Entry 7UWB (electron microscopy, 3.90 A resolution); this record covers chains E and F of the 31 polymer chains in the assembly.

== Chain E ==
Molecule: V-type proton ATPase catalytic subunit A
From: Citrus limon
Notes: EC 7.1.2.2
UniProt: Q9SM09 (VATA_CITUN); residues 1-623 here = UniProt positions 1-623
Amino-acid sequence (623 residues; row label = number of the first residue in the row):
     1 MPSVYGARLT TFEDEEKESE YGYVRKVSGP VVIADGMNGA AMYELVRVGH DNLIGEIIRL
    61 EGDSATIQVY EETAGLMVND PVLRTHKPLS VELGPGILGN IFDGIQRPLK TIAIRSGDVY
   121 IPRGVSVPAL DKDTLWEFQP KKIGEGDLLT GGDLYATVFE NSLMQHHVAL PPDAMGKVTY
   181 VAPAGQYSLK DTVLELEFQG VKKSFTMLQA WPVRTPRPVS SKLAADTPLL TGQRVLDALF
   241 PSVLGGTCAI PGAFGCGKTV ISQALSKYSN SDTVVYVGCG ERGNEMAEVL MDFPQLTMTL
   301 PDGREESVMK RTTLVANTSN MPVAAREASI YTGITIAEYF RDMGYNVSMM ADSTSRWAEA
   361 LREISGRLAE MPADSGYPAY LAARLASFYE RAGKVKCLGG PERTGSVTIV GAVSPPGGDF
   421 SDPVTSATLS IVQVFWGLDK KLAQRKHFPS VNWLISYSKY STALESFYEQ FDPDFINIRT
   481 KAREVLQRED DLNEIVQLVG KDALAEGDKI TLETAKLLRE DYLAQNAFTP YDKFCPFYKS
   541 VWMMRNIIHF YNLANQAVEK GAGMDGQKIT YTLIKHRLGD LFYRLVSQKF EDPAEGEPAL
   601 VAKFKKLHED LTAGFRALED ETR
Disordered / not traced: 1-20
UniProt features mapped onto this chain:
  - binding site (ATP): Gly252 to Thr259

== Chain F ==
Molecule: V-type proton ATPase subunit B2
From: Citrus limon
UniProt: A0A067FXK2 (A0A067FXK2_CITSI); residue numbers follow UniProt; this construct covers 1-488
Amino-acid sequence (488 residues; each row starts with the number of its first residue):
     1 MGVAQNNVDM EEGTLEVAME YRTVTGVAGP LVILDKVKGP KYYEIVNIRL GDGTMRRGQV
    61 LEVDGEKAVV QVFEGTSGID NKFTTVQFTG EVLKTPVSLD MLGRIFNGSG KPIDNGPPIL
   121 PEAYLDISGS SINPSERTYP EEMIQTGIST IDVMNSIARG QKIPLFSAAG LPHNEIAAQI
   181 CRQAGLVKRL EKTDNLLEDG EEDNFAIVFA AMGVNMETAQ FFKRDFEENG SMERVTLFLN
   241 LANDPTIERI ITPRIALTTA EYLAYECGKH VLVILTDMSS YADALREVSA AREEVPGRRG
   301 YPGYMYTDLA QIYERAGRIE GRKGSITQIP ILTMPNDDIT HPTPDLTGYI TEGQIYIDRQ
   361 LQNRQIYPPI NVLPSLSRLM KSAIGEGMTR RDHSDVSNQL YANYAIGKDV QAMKAVVGEE
   421 ALSSEDLLYL EFLDKFERKF VAQGAYDSRN IFQSLDLAWT LLRIFPRELL HRIPGKTLDQ
   481 YYSRDAAN
Disordered / not traced: 1-11, 190-199, 485-488

== Chain E / chain F interface ==
Residue-residue contacts - 69 pairs, chain E then chain F:
  Arg25(E) - Asp64(F)
  Arg25(E) - Gly65(F)  hydrogen bond (backbone-backbone)
  Lys26(E) - Val63(F)
  Lys26(E) - Asp64(F)
  Val27(E) - Tyr42(F)
  Val27(E) - Glu62(F)
  Val27(E) - Val63(F)  hydrogen bond (backbone-backbone)
  Gly29(E) - Tyr42(F)  hydrogen bond (backbone-side chain)
  Thr73(E) - Tyr42(F)
  Ala74(E) - Tyr42(F)  hydrophobic
  Gly75(E) - Tyr42(F)  hydrogen bond (backbone-backbone)
  Leu76(E) - Lys41(F)
  Leu76(E) - Tyr42(F)  hydrogen bond (backbone-backbone)
  Met77(E) - Pro40(F)
  Val78(E) - Pro40(F)  hydrogen bond (backbone-backbone)
  Val78(E) - Val63(F)  hydrophobic
  Val78(E) - Gly65(F)
  Leu109(E) - Pro134(F)
  Leu109(E) - Ser135(F)  hydrogen bond (backbone-side chain)
  Val119(E) - Asn133(F)  hydrogen bond (backbone-backbone)
  Val119(E) - Ile319(F)  hydrophobic
  Val119(E) - Arg322(F)
  Tyr120(E) - Ser130(F)
  Tyr120(E) - Ser131(F)
  Tyr120(E) - Glu261(F)  hydrogen bond
  Tyr120(E) - Tyr265(F)
  Ile121(E) - Ser130(F)  hydrogen bond (backbone-side chain)
  Ile121(E) - Ser131(F)  hydrogen bond (backbone-backbone)
  Ala253(E) - Tyr349(F)
  Phe254(E) - Asp345(F)
  Phe254(E) - Tyr349(F)  hydrogen bond (backbone-side chain)
  Gly255(E) - Gln354(F)
  Gly255(E) - Arg378(F)
  Gly257(E) - Arg378(F)
  Gly280(E) - Tyr306(F)  hydrogen bond (backbone-side chain)
  Arg282(E) - Tyr349(F)
  Arg282(E) - Ile350(F)
  Arg282(E) - Glu352(F)
  Arg282(E) - Arg378(F)
  Asn284(E) - Arg137(F)  hydrogen bond
  Asn284(E) - Tyr139(F)
  Asn284(E) - Lys162(F)
  Asn284(E) - Glu352(F)  hydrogen bond
  Asn284(E) - Leu379(F)
  Ala287(E) - Arg137(F)
  Ala287(E) - Thr138(F)
  Glu288(E) - Tyr139(F)
  Leu290(E) - Ser135(F)
  Met291(E) - Tyr139(F)  hydrophobic
  Thr318(E) - Ser131(F)
  Thr318(E) - Pro134(F)
  Ser319(E) - Ala310(F)
  Ser319(E) - Glu314(F)
  Asn320(E) - Ser131(F)  hydrogen bond
  Asn320(E) - Glu314(F)  hydrogen bond (side chain-backbone)
  Met321(E) - Pro134(F)
  Val323(E) - Thr307(F)
  Arg362(E) - Gly303(F)  hydrogen bond (side chain-backbone)
  Gly366(E) - Val295(F)
  Gly376(E) - Val295(F)
  Ser414(E) - Tyr349(F)
  Pro415(E) - Tyr349(F)  hydrogen bond (backbone-side chain)
  Gly417(E) - Thr340(F)
  Gln444(E) - Leu373(F)
  Gln444(E) - Tyr401(F)
  Lys446(E) - Tyr401(F)
  Phe528(E) - Lys381(F)
  Phe590(E) - His471(F)
  Phe590(E) - Arg472(F)
Also at the interface, not in a pair above, chain E (54 interface residues in all): Ser28, Lys110, Gly252, Cys256, Lys258, Gly283, Met286, Glu359, Arg367, Ser375, Pro416, Ala443, Arg445, Tyr583
Also at the interface, not in a pair above, chain F (52 interface residues in all): Val92, Ile132, Glu136, Pro140, Gly160, Pro296, Gly297, Ala316, Gly348, Leu376, Ala402, Glu468, Pro474

== In short ==
54 residues of chain E and 52 residues of chain F are in contact, with 19 hydrogen bonds. Polar contacts
include Gly29(E)-Tyr42(F), Leu109(E)-Ser135(F) and Tyr120(E)-Glu261(F). UniProt lists 8 ATP-binding residues
on chain E.
Chain E is V-type proton ATPase catalytic subunit A and chain F is V-type proton ATPase subunit B2, both from
Citrus limon; the structure, Citrus V-ATPase State 2, Highest-Resolution Class, was determined by electron
microscopy, deposited together with 7UW9, 7UWA, 7UWC and 7UWD.
